Entry 3OQJ (X-ray diffraction, 2.40 A resolution); this record covers chain A.

# Chain A
Protein: Putative uncharacterized protein yvmC
Organism: Bacillus licheniformis
UniProt: Q65EX3 (Q65EX3_BACLD); residue numbers follow UniProt; this construct covers 1-249
Amino-acid sequence (257 residues; numbered 1 to 257; the number before each row is that of its first residue):
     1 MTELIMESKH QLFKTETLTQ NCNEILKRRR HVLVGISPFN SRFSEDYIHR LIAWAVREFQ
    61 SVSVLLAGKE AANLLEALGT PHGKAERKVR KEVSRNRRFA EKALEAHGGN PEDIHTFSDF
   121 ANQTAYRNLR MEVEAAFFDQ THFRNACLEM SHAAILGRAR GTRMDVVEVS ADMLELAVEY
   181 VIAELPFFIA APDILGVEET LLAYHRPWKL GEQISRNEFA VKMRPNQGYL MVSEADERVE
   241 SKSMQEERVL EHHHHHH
Unresolved in the structure: 1-12, 158-166, 235-257
Differences from the reference sequence: expression tag (250-257)
Small-molecule neighbours: CAPSO (3CX; (2S)-3-(cyclohexylamino)-2-hydroxypropane-1-sulfonic acid): Gly35, Ile36, Ser37, Leu65, Leu66, Ala67, Phe117, Met150, Ala153, Ala154, Tyr180, Glu184, Phe188, Tyr204, Arg206, Pro207

# Summary
Bound to chain A: CAPSO.
Chain A is Putative uncharacterized protein yvmC (Bacillus licheniformis); the structure, Crystal structure of
B. licheniformis CDPS yvmC-BLIC in complex with CAPSO, was determined by X-ray diffraction (same publication
as 3S7T, 3OQH and 3OQI).
